Entry 1Q83 (X-ray diffraction, 2.65 A resolution); this record covers chains A and B.

[Chain A (and B)]
Protein: Acetylcholinesterase
Organism: Mus musculus
Notes: EC 3.1.1.7; chain B of this document is another copy of the same molecule, construct and numbering; everything in this record applies to it too
UniProt: P21836 (ACES_MOUSE); residues -30 to 549 here correspond to UniProt positions 1-580 (UniProt number = residue number + 31)
Amino-acid sequence (580 residues; numbered -30 to 549; the number before each row is that of its first residue; numbers below 1 keep their minus sign (Met-30 is residue -30)):
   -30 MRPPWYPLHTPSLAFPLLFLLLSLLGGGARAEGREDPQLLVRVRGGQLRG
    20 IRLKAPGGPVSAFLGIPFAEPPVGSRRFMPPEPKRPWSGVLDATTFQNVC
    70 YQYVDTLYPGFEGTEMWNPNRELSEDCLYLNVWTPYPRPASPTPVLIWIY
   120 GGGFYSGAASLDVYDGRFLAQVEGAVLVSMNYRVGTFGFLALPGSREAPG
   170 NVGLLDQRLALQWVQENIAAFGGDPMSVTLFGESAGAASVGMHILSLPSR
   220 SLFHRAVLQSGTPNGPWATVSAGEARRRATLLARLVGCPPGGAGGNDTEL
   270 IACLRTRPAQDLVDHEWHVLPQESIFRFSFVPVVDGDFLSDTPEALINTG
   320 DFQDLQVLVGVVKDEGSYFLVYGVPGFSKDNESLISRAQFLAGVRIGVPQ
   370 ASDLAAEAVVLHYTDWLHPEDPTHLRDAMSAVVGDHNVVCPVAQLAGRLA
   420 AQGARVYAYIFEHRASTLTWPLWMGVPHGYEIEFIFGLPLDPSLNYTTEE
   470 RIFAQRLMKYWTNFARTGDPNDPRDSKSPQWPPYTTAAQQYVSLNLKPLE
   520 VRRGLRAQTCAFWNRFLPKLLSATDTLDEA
Not modelled in the structure: -30 to 0, 259-263, 542-549 (chain B: -30 to 3, 259-264, 541-549)
Cystine bridges: Cys69-Cys96, Cys257-Cys272, Cys409-Cys529
Covalently attached groups: glycan linked to Asn350; N-acetylglucosamine (NAG) linked to Asn464
Small-molecule neighbours: TZ5 (3,8-diamino-6-phenyl-5-[6-[1-[2-[(1,2,3,4-tetrahydro-9-acridinyl)amino]ethyl]-1H-1,2,3-triazol-5-yl]hexyl]-phenanthridinium): Tyr72, Leu76, Gly82, Trp86, Gly120, Gly121, Gly122, Tyr124, Ser125, Tyr133, Glu202, Ser203, Glu285, Trp286, Phe297, Tyr337, Phe338, Tyr341, Trp439, His447, Gly448, Tyr449
UniProt features mapped onto this chain:
  - active site: Ser203 (Acyl-ester intermediate), Glu334 (Charge relay system), His447 (Charge relay system)
  - glycosylation (N-linked (GlcNAc...) asparagine): Asn265, Asn350, Asn464
Reported in the primary citation:
  - catalytic residues: Ser203, Glu334, His447 (citing earlier work)
  - binding site for TZ5: Tyr72, Leu76, Gly121 to Gly122, Tyr124, Ser203, Glu285, Trp286, Phe297, Phe338, Tyr341, Gly342
  - conformationally variable residues (loop rearrangement, side-chain flip): Leu76, Trp286, Tyr337, Gly342
  - contacts within the chain: Trp286-Leu289 (hydrophobic contact), Tyr337-Tyr341
  - mutagenesis - W286A (20-fold): decreased binding to TZ5

[Interface between chain A and chain B]
Contacting residue pairs - 32 pairs, chain A then chain B:
  Leu373(A) - Lys538(B)
  Leu373(A) - Leu539(B)  hydrophobic
  Glu376(A) - Lys538(B)
  Ala377(A) - Phe535(B)  hydrophobic
  Leu380(A) - Phe535(B)  hydrophobic
  His381(A) - Gln527(B)
  Thr383(A) - Gln527(B)  hydrogen bond (backbone-side chain)
  Asp384(A) - Gln527(B)
  Trp385(A) - Gln508(B)  hydrogen bond (backbone-side chain)
  Trp385(A) - Gln527(B)  hydrogen bond (backbone-side chain)
  Trp385(A) - Ala530(B)
  Trp385(A) - Arg534(B)
  Leu386(A) - Ala506(B)
  Leu386(A) - Gln508(B)
  Leu386(A) - Arg522(B)
  Leu386(A) - Gly523(B)
  His387(A) - Arg522(B)
  Gln508(A) - Trp385(B)  hydrogen bond (side chain-backbone)
  Gln508(A) - Leu386(B)
  Arg522(A) - Leu386(B)
  Ala526(A) - Trp385(B)
  Gln527(A) - His381(B)  hydrogen bond (side chain-backbone)
  Gln527(A) - Thr383(B)  hydrogen bond (side chain-backbone)
  Gln527(A) - Trp385(B)  hydrogen bond (side chain-backbone)
  Ala530(A) - Trp385(B)
  Arg534(A) - Leu380(B)
  Arg534(A) - Trp385(B)
  Phe535(A) - Ala377(B)  hydrophobic
  Phe535(A) - Leu380(B)  hydrophobic
  Phe535(A) - Phe535(B)  hydrophobic
  Lys538(A) - Leu373(B)
  Leu539(A) - Leu373(B)  hydrophobic
Other interface residues (no listed pair), chain A (21 interface residues in all): Ala506, Gly523
Other interface residues (no listed pair), chain B (21 interface residues in all): Asp384, His387, Ala507, Ala526

[Overview]
The chain A/chain B interface involves 21 residues from each chain, with 7 hydrogen bonds. Polar pairs include
Thr383(A)-Gln527(B), Trp385(A)-Gln508(B) and Trp385(A)-Gln527(B). Ligands of chain A: compound TZ5. Covalently
linked N-acetylglucosamine: at Asn464(A). The paper reports catalytic residues Ser203(A), Glu334(A) and
His447(A); W286A of chain A reduces binding to TZ5.
Both chains are Acetylcholinesterase (Mus musculus). Entry 1Q83 (Crystal structure of the mouse
acetylcholinesterase-TZ2PA6 syn complex) was determined by X-ray diffraction (same publication as 1Q84).
